PDB entry 8I9X | electron microscopy, 2.80 A resolution | chains C1 and LF of the 60 polymer chains in the assembly

# Chain C1
Molecule: 3341-nt RNA strand
From: Chaetomium thermophilum
Sequence (3341 nucleotides; row label = number of the first residue in the row):
     1 GGUUGACCUC GGAUCAGGUA GGAGGACCCG CUGAACUUAA GCAUAUCAAU AAGCGGAGGA
    61 AAAGAAACCA ACAGGGAUUG CCCUAGUAAC GGCGAGUGAA GCGGCAACAG CUCAAAUUUG
   121 AAAGCUGGCU UCGGCCCGCG UUGUAAUUUG GAGAGGAUGC UUUGGGCGAG GCUCCUUCUG
   181 AGUUCCCUGG AACGGGACGC CACAGAGGGU GAGAGCCCCG UAUAGUUGGA AGCCAAGCCU
   241 GUGUAAAGCU CCUUCGACGA GUCGAGUAGU UUGGGAAUGC UGCUCAAAAU GGGAGGUAAA
   301 UUUCUUCUAA AGCUAAAUAC CGGCCAGAGA CCGAUAGCGC ACAAGUAGAG UGAUCGAAAG
   361 AUGAAAAGCA CUUUGAAAAG AGGGUUAAAU AGCACGUGAA AUUGUUGAAA GGGAAGCGCU
   421 UGUGACCAGA CUUGCGCCCG GCGGAUCAUC CGGUGUUCUC ACCGGUGCAC UCCGCCGGGC
   481 UCAGGCCAGC AUCGGUUCUG GCGGGGGGAU AAAGGCCCAG GGAAUGUGGC UCCUCCGGGA
   541 GUGUUAUAGC CCUGGGUGUA AUACCCUCGC CGGGACCGAG GACCGCGCUC UGCAAGGAUG
   601 CUGGCGUAAU GGUCACCAGC GACCCGUCUU GAAACACGGA CCAAGGAGUC AAGGUUUUGC
   661 GCGAGUGUUU GGGUGUAAAA CCCGCACGCG UAAUGAAAGU GAACGUAGGU GAGAGCUUCG
   721 GCGCAUCAUC GACCGAUCCU GAUGUAUUCG GAUGGAUUUG AGUAGGAGCG UUAAGCCUUG
   781 GACCCGAAAG AUGGUGAACU AUGCUUGGAU AGGGUGAAGC CAGAGGAAAC UCUGGUGGAG
   841 GCUCGCAGCG GUUCUGACGU GCAAAUCGAU CGUCAAAUCU GAGCAUGGGG GCGAAAGACU
   901 AAUCGAACCA UCUAGUAGCU GGUUACCGCC GAAGUUUCCC UCAGGAUAGC AGUGUCGACC
   961 UUCAGUUUUA UGAGGUAAAG CGAAUGAUUA GGGACUCGGG GGCGAUUUUU AGCCUUCAUC
  1021 CAUUCUCAAA CUUUAAAUAU GUAAGAAGCC CUUGUUACUU AACUGAACGU GGGCAUUCGA
  1081 AUGUAUCGAC ACUAGUGGGC CAUUUUUGGU AAGCAGAACU GGCGAUGCGG GAUGAACCGA
  1141 ACGCGGGGUU AAGGUGCCGG AGUGGACGCU CAUCAGACAC CACAAAAGGC GUUAGUACAU
  1201 CUUGACAGCA GGACGGUGGC CAUGGAAGUC GGAAUCCGCU AAGGACUGUG UAACAACUCA
  1261 CCUGCCGAAU GUACUAGCCC UGAAAAUGGA UGGCGCUCAA GCGUCCCACC CAUACCCCGC
  1321 CCUCAGGGUA GAAACGAUGC CCUGAGGAGU AGGCGGCCGU GGAGGUCAGU GACGAAGCCU
  1381 AGGGCGUGAG CCCGGGUCGA ACGGCCUCUA GUGCAGAUCU UGGUGGUAGU AGCAAAUACU
  1441 UCAAUGAGAA CUUGAAGGAC CGAAGUGGGG AAAGGUUCCA UGUGAACAGC GGUUGGACAU
  1501 GGGUUAGUCG AUCCUAAGCC AUAGGGAAGU UCCGUUUCAA AGGGGCACUC GUGCCCCGUG
  1561 UGGCGAAAGG GAAGCCGGUU AAUAUUCCGG CACCUGGAUG UGGGUUUUGC GCGGCAACGC
  1621 AACUGAACGC GGAGACGACG GCGGGGGCCC CGGGCAGAGU UCUCUUUUCU UCUUAACGGU
  1681 CUAUCACCCU GGAAACAGUU UGUCUGGAGA UAGGGUUUAA UGGCCGGAAG AGCCCGACAC
  1741 UUCUGUCGGG UCCGGUGCGC UCUCGACGUC CCUUGAAAAU CCGCGGGAGG GAAUAAUUCU
  1801 CACGCCAGGU CGUACUCAUA ACCGCAGCAG GUCCCCAAGG UGAACAGCCU CUGGUUGAUA
  1861 GAACAAUGUA GAUAAGGGAA GUCGGCAAAA UAGAUCCGUA ACUUCGGGAA AAGGAUUGGC
  1921 UCUAAGGGUU GGGCACGUUG GGCUUUGGGC GGACGCCCUG GGAGCAGAGG GCCUCUAGCC
  1981 GGGCAACCGG CCGGCGGCCC UCAGCACCCG GGGUUGAAGC CCUUAGCAGG CUUCGGCCGU
  2041 CCGGCGUGCG GUUAACAACC AACUUAGAAC UGGUACGGAC AGGGGGAAUC UGACUGUCUA
  2101 AUUAAAACAU AGCAUUGCGA UGGCCAGAAA GUGGUGUUGA CGCAAUGUGA UUUCUGCCCA
  2161 GUGCUCUGAA UGUCAAAGUG AAGAAAUUCA ACCAAGCGCG GGUAAACGGC GGGAGUAACU
  2221 AUGACUCUCU UAAGGUAGCC AAAUGCCUCG UCAUCUAAUU AGUGACGCGC AUGAAUGGAU
  2281 UAACGAGAUU CCCACUGUCC CUAUCUACUA UCUAGCGAAA CCACAGCCAA GGGAACGGGC
  2341 UUGGCAAAAU CAGCGGGGAA AGAAGACCCU GUUGAGCUUG ACUCUAGUUU GACAUUGUGA
  2401 AAAGACAUAG GAGGUGUAGA AUAGGUGGGA GCUUCGGCGC CAGUGAAAUA CCACUACUCC
  2461 UAUUGUUUUU UUACUUAUUC AAUGAAGCGG GGCUGGACUU GCGUCCAACU UCUGGAGUUA
  2521 AGGUCCUUCG CGGGCCGACC CGGGUUGAAG ACAUUGUCAG GUGGGGAGUU UGGCUGGGGC
  2581 GGCACAUCUG UUAAACCAUA ACGCAGGUGU CCUAAGGGGG GCUCAUGGAG AACAGAAAUC
  2641 UCCAGUAGAA CAAAAGGGUA AAAGUCCCCU UGAUUUUGAU UUUCAGUGUG AAUACAAACC
  2701 AUGAAAGUGU GGCCUAUCGA UCCUUUAGUC CCUCGAAAUU UGAGGCUAGA GGUGCCAGAA
  2761 AAGUUACCAC AGGGAUAACU GGCUUGUGGC GGCCAAGCGU UCAUAGCGAC GUCGCUUUUU
  2821 GAUCCUUCGA UGUCGGCUCU UCCUAUCAUA CCGAAGCAGA AUUCGGUAAG CGUUGGAUUG
  2881 UUCACCCACU AAUAGGGAAC GUGAGCUGGG UUUAGACCGU CGUGAGACAG GUUAGUUUUA
  2941 CCCUACUGAU GAACUCGUCG CAAUGGUAAU UCAGCUUAGU ACGAGAGGAA CCGCUGAUUC
  3001 AGAUAAUUGG UUUUUGCGGU UGUCCGACCG GGCAGUGCCG CGAAGCUACC AUCUGCUGGA
  3061 UAAUGGCUGA ACGCCUCUAA GUCAGAAUCC AUGCCAGAAC GCGACGAUAC UACCCGCACG
  3121 UUGUAGACGU AUAAGAAUAG GCUCCGGCCU CGUAUCCUAG CAGGCGAUUC CUCCGCCGGC
  3181 CUCGAAGUGG CCGUCGGUAA UUCGCGUAUU GCAAUUUAGA CACGCGCGGG AUCAAAUCCU
  3241 UUGCAGACGA CUUAGAUGUG CGAAAGGGUC CUGUAAGCAG UAGAGUAGCC UUGUUGUUAC
  3301 GAUCUGCUGA GGGUAAGCCC UCCUUCGCCU AGAUUUCCCA G
Disordered / not traced: 1-2, 693-706, 847-854, 865-867, 901-905, 987-1028, 1887-1894, 1904-2070, 2082, 2093-2283, 2485-2545, 2571-2721, 2753-2756, 2801-2804, 2822-2828, 2833, 2909-2914, 2937-2940, 3338-3341

# Chain LF
Protein: 60S ribosomal protein l7-like protein
From: Chaetomium thermophilum
Reference sequence: G0SFL0 (G0SFL0_CHATD); residues 1-249 here = UniProt positions 1-249
Sequence (249 residues; numbered 1 to 249; the number before each row is that of its first residue):
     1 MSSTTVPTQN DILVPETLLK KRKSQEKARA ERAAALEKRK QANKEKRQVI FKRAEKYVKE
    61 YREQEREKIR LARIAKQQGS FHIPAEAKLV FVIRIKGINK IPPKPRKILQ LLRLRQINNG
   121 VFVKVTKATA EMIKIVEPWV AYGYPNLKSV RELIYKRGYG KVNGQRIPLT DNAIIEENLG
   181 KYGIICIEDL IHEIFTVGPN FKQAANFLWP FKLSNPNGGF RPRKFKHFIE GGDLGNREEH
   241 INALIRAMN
Disordered / not traced: 1-2

# Interface between chain C1 and chain LF
Pairs across the interface (122):
  C447(C1) - Thr5(LF)  hydrogen bond to the sugar
  A448(C1) - Thr4(LF)  sugar contact
  A448(C1) - Thr5(LF)  phosphate contact
  U471(C1) - Thr5(LF)  phosphate contact
  C472(C1) - Thr5(LF)  hydrogen bond to the phosphate
  U497(C1) - Lys156(LF)  salt bridge to the phosphate
  U497(C1) - Arg157(LF)  salt bridge to the phosphate
  C498(C1) - Asn217(LF)  hydrogen bond to the phosphate
  U499(C1) - Asn217(LF)  hydrogen bond to the phosphate
  G506(C1) - Glu65(LF)  sugar contact
  G506(C1) - Arg66(LF)  hydrogen bond to the phosphate
  G507(C1) - Arg66(LF)  salt bridge to the phosphate
  G507(C1) - Ile69(LF)  sugar contact
  G507(C1) - Arg73(LF)  salt bridge to the phosphate
  G508(C1) - Arg73(LF)  salt bridge to the phosphate
  G508(C1) - Lys76(LF)  sugar contact
  A509(C1) - Lys76(LF)  salt bridge to the phosphate
  U510(C1) - Arg73(LF)  base contact
  U510(C1) - Lys76(LF)  salt bridge to the phosphate
  C566(C1) - Asn146(LF)  hydrogen bond to the phosphate
  U567(C1) - Asn146(LF)  hydrogen bond to the phosphate
  U567(C1) - Lys148(LF)  sugar contact
  U567(C1) - Arg246(LF)  salt bridge to the phosphate
  C568(C1) - Lys148(LF)  phosphate contact
  G585(C1) - Lys40(LF)  salt bridge to the phosphate
  C586(C1) - Lys40(LF)  phosphate contact
  C586(C1) - Asn43(LF)  phosphate contact
  C586(C1) - Asp171(LF)  sugar contact
  G587(C1) - Asn43(LF)  phosphate contact
  G587(C1) - Arg47(LF)  hydrogen bond to the phosphate
  C588(C1) - Arg47(LF)  salt bridge to the phosphate
  A964(C1) - Lys107(LF)  hydrogen bond to the phosphate
  A964(C1) - Leu111(LF)  base contact
  G965(C1) - Pro103(LF)  hydrogen bond to the sugar
  G965(C1) - Lys104(LF)  sugar contact
  G965(C1) - Lys107(LF)  salt bridge to the phosphate
  U966(C1) - Lys104(LF)  phosphate contact
  U966(C1) - Lys107(LF)  sugar contact
  U966(C1) - Ile108(LF)  sugar contact
  U966(C1) - Leu111(LF)  base contact
  U966(C1) - Met132(LF)  sugar contact
  U967(C1) - Lys104(LF)  salt bridge to the phosphate
  U967(C1) - Ala128(LF)  hydrogen bond to the sugar
  U967(C1) - Glu131(LF)  phosphate contact
  U967(C1) - Met132(LF)  sugar contact
  U967(C1) - Ile135(LF)  sugar contact
  U968(C1) - Lys127(LF)  phosphate contact
  U968(C1) - Ala128(LF)  sugar contact
  U968(C1) - Glu131(LF)  phosphate contact
  U969(C1) - Lys127(LF)  salt bridge to the phosphate
  U1040(C1) - Lys104(LF)  salt bridge to the phosphate
  A1081(C1) - Thr129(LF)  sugar contact
  U1082(C1) - Leu111(LF)  hydrogen bond to the sugar
  U1082(C1) - Lys202(LF)  salt bridge to the phosphate
  G1083(C1) - Gln110(LF)  hydrogen bond to the sugar
  G1083(C1) - Leu111(LF)  sugar contact
  G1083(C1) - Arg113(LF)  phosphate contact
  G1083(C1) - Lys202(LF)  salt bridge to the phosphate
  G1083(C1) - Asn206(LF)  hydrogen bond to the phosphate
  U1084(C1) - Arg113(LF)  phosphate contact
  U1084(C1) - Lys161(LF)  salt bridge to the phosphate
  U1084(C1) - Asn206(LF)  hydrogen bond to the phosphate
  A1085(C1) - Arg115(LF)  hydrogen bond to the base
  U1120(C1) - Pro103(LF)  phosphate contact
  G1121(C1) - Lys100(LF)  sugar contact
  G1121(C1) - Ile101(LF)  sugar contact
  G1121(C1) - Pro103(LF)  phosphate contact
  G1121(C1) - Arg106(LF)  salt bridge to the phosphate
  G1122(C1) - Asn99(LF)  sugar contact
  G1122(C1) - Lys100(LF)  sugar contact
  C1138(C1) - Lys100(LF)  salt bridge to the phosphate
  G1139(C1) - Lys96(LF)  salt bridge to the phosphate
  G1139(C1) - Lys100(LF)  salt bridge to the phosphate
  G1139(C1) - Phe225(LF)  phosphate contact
  A1140(C1) - Lys96(LF)  salt bridge to the phosphate
  A1140(C1) - Gly97(LF)  hydrogen bond to the phosphate
  A1140(C1) - Asn99(LF)  hydrogen bond to the base
  A1140(C1) - Ile117(LF)  phosphate contact
  A1140(C1) - Phe225(LF)  phosphate contact
  A1141(C1) - Gly97(LF)  phosphate contact
  A1141(C1) - Ile117(LF)  phosphate contact
  U1149(C1) - Asn215(LF)  hydrogen bond to the base
  U1149(C1) - Pro216(LF)  hydrogen bond to the sugar
  U1149(C1) - Asn217(LF)  phosphate contact
  U1149(C1) - Gly218(LF)  phosphate contact
  U1150(C1) - Asn215(LF)  sugar contact
  U1150(C1) - Pro216(LF)  phosphate contact
  U1150(C1) - Gly218(LF)  hydrogen bond to the phosphate
  U1150(C1) - Gly219(LF)  hydrogen bond to the phosphate
  U1150(C1) - Phe220(LF)  sugar contact
  A1151(C1) - Phe220(LF)  hydrogen bond to the phosphate
  A1151(C1) - Lys224(LF)  phosphate contact
  A1151(C1) - Phe225(LF)  sugar contact
  A1152(C1) - Pro222(LF)  phosphate contact
  A1152(C1) - Arg223(LF)  hydrogen bond to the phosphate
  A1152(C1) - Lys224(LF)  hydrogen bond to the phosphate
  G1153(C1) - Arg223(LF)  salt bridge to the phosphate
  A1314(C1) - Ile117(LF)  sugar contact
  A1314(C1) - Asn215(LF)  base contact
  C1315(C1) - Ile117(LF)  sugar contact
  C1315(C1) - Asn118(LF)  hydrogen bond to the sugar
  C1315(C1) - Leu213(LF)  hydrogen bond to the sugar
  C1315(C1) - Ser214(LF)  sugar contact
  C1315(C1) - Asn215(LF)  hydrogen bond to the base
  C1316(C1) - Gln116(LF)  phosphate contact
  C1316(C1) - Arg157(LF)  hydrogen bond to the sugar
  C1316(C1) - Lys212(LF)  sugar contact
  C1316(C1) - Leu213(LF)  sugar contact
  C1316(C1) - Ser214(LF)  sugar contact
  A1325(C1) - Gln165(LF)  base contact
  G1331(C1) - Lys21(LF)  salt bridge to the phosphate
  A1332(C1) - Lys21(LF)  salt bridge to the phosphate
  A1333(C1) - Val14(LF)  hydrogen bond to the base
  A1333(C1) - Thr17(LF)  base contact
  A1333(C1) - Leu18(LF)  base contact
  A1333(C1) - Lys21(LF)  salt bridge to the phosphate
  A1334(C1) - Lys21(LF)  phosphate contact
  U1343(C1) - Gln165(LF)  hydrogen bond to the sugar
  U1343(C1) - Ile167(LF)  sugar contact
  G1344(C1) - Gln165(LF)  sugar contact
  G1344(C1) - Arg166(LF)  hydrogen bond to the sugar
  A1345(C1) - Arg166(LF)  salt bridge to the phosphate
Other interface residues (no listed pair), chain C1 (60 interface residues in all): U449, C473, A582, A1039, C1317, G1326
Other interface residues (no listed pair), chain LF (74 interface residues in all): Ser3, Val6, Arg22, Leu36, Ile95, Ile98, Pro102, Leu112, Arg151, Tyr159, Asn242, Ala243

# Summary
60 residues of chain C1 and 74 residues of chain LF are in contact; the contacts include 32 hydrogen bonds and
27 salt bridges. Polar pairs include A1085(C1)-Arg115(LF), A1140(C1)-Asn99(LF) and U1149(C1)-Asn215(LF).
Chain C1 is a 3341-nt RNA strand and chain LF is 60S ribosomal protein l7-like protein, both from Chaetomium
thermophilum; the structure, Cryo-EM structure of a Chaetomium thermophilum pre-60S ribosomal subunit -
Ytm1-1, was determined by electron microscopy together with 8I9P, 8I9T, 8I9V, 8I9W, 8I9Y, 8I9Z and 8IA0 from
the same study.
